Entry 1OXO (X-ray diffraction, 2.30 A resolution); this record covers chains A and B.

Chain A (and B):
Protein: Aspartate aminotransferase
Organism: Gallus gallus
Notes: EC 2.6.1.1; chain B of this document is another copy of the same molecule, construct and numbering; everything in this record applies to it too
UniProt: P00508 (AATM_CHICK); the construct has insertions or renumbered stretches relative to UniProt, so the offset changes along the chain: 3-64 = UniProt 23-84; 66-126 = UniProt 85-145; 133-152 = UniProt 148-167; 154-406 = UniProt 168-420; 1 more segments
Chain sequence (401 residues; row label = number of the first residue in the row; note: 7 numbers in that range are skipped by the numbering (no residue carries them; nothing is unmodelled there)):
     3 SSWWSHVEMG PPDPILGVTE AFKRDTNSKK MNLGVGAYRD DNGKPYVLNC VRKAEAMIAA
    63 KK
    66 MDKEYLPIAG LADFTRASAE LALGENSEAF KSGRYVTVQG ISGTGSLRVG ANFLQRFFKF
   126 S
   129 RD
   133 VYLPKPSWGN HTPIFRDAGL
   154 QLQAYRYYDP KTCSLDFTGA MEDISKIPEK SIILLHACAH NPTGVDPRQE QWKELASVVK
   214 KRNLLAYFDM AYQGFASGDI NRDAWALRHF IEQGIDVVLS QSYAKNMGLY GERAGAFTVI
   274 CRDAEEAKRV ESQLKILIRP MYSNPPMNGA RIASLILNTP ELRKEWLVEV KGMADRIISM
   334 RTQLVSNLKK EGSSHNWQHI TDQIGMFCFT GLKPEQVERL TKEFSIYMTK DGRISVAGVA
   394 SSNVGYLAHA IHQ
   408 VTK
Construct notes: conflict P47 (Ser67 in P00508)
Ligand contacts:
  - IK2 (4'-deoxy-4'-acetylyamino-pyridoxal-5'-phosphate), molecule 1: Y70, S296, N297
  - IK2, molecule 2: S107, G108, T109, L112, W140, H143, H189, N194, D222, A224, Y225, S255, A257, K258, R266
UniProt features mapped onto this chain:
  - binding site (substrate): G38, W140, N194, R386
  - modified residue: K258 (N6-(pyridoxal phosphate)lysine)

Chain A / chain B interface:
Contacting residue pairs (154; chain A residue first):
  S3(A) - D249(B)  hydrogen bond (backbone-side chain)
  W5(A) - F123(B)  hydrophobic
  W5(A) - F125(B)
  W5(A) - K183(B)
  W5(A) - N216(B)
  W5(A) - L217(B)
  W5(A) - L218(B)
  W5(A) - D249(B)
  W6(A) - F118(B)  hydrophobic
  W6(A) - L119(B)  hydrophobic
  W6(A) - F123(B)  hydrophobic
  W6(A) - V272(B)
  W6(A) - I273(B)
  W6(A) - E279(B)
  W6(A) - R282(B)  hydrogen bond (backbone-side chain)
  W6(A) - V283(B)  hydrophobic
  S7(A) - E279(B)  hydrogen bond (backbone-side chain)
  S7(A) - R282(B)  hydrogen bond (backbone-side chain)
  H8(A) - F122(B)  hydrogen bond (side chain-backbone)
  H8(A) - K124(B)
  V9(A) - R282(B)  hydrogen bond (backbone-side chain)
  V9(A) - Q286(B)
  E10(A) - Q286(B)  hydrogen bond (backbone-side chain)
  M11(A) - K281(B)
  M11(A) - R282(B)
  M11(A) - S285(B)
  M11(A) - Q286(B)
  G12(A) - S285(B)  hydrogen bond (backbone-side chain)
  G12(A) - Q286(B)
  G12(A) - I289(B)
  P13(A) - I289(B)
  A39(A) - E69(B)
  R41(A) - E69(B)  salt bridge
  P47(A) - E69(B)
  V49(A) - M66(B)
  V49(A) - D67(B)
  V53(A) - K68(B)
  R54(A) - K64(B)
  R54(A) - M66(B)  hydrogen bond (side chain-backbone)
  E57(A) - K68(B)  salt bridge
  K64(A) - R54(B)  hydrogen bond (backbone-side chain)
  M66(A) - V49(B)
  M66(A) - R54(B)  hydrogen bond (backbone-side chain)
  D67(A) - V49(B)
  K68(A) - V53(B)
  K68(A) - E57(B)  salt bridge
  K68(A) - G261(B)
  K68(A) - Y263(B)
  K68(A) - G264(B)  hydrogen bond (backbone-backbone)
  K68(A) - E265(B)  salt bridge
  E69(A) - A39(B)
  E69(A) - R41(B)  salt bridge
  E69(A) - P47(B)
  E69(A) - G264(B)
  Y70(A) - A257(B)
  Y70(A) - K258(B)  hydrogen bond
  Y70(A) - Y263(B)
  Y70(A) - R266(B)
  I106(A) - I106(B)  hydrophobic
  I106(A) - Y295(B)  hydrophobic
  T109(A) - R292(B)
  T109(A) - Y295(B)
  T109(A) - S296(B)  hydrogen bond
  G110(A) - M294(B)
  R113(A) - P293(B)  hydrogen bond (side chain-backbone)
  R113(A) - M294(B)
  F118(A) - W6(B)  hydrophobic
  L119(A) - W6(B)  hydrophobic
  R121(A) - D149(B)  salt bridge
  F122(A) - H8(B)  hydrogen bond (backbone-side chain)
  F122(A) - V9(B)  hydrophobic
  F123(A) - W5(B)  hydrophobic
  F123(A) - W6(B)  hydrophobic
  K124(A) - H8(B)
  F125(A) - W5(B)
  N142(A) - R292(B)  hydrogen bond (side chain-backbone)
  N142(A) - P293(B)
  N142(A) - S296(B)
  P145(A) - P293(B)  hydrophobic
  I146(A) - P293(B)
  D149(A) - R121(B)  salt bridge
  D149(A) - P293(B)
  K183(A) - W5(B)
  N216(A) - W5(B)
  L217(A) - W5(B)
  L218(A) - W5(B)
  G247(A) - S3(B)
  D249(A) - S3(B)  hydrogen bond
  D249(A) - W5(B)
  A257(A) - Y70(B)
  K258(A) - Y70(B)  hydrogen bond
  G261(A) - K68(B)
  Y263(A) - K68(B)
  Y263(A) - E69(B)
  Y263(A) - Y70(B)
  G264(A) - K68(B)  hydrogen bond (backbone-backbone)
  G264(A) - E69(B)
  G264(A) - P298(B)
  G264(A) - P299(B)
  G264(A) - M300(B)  hydrogen bond (backbone-backbone)
  E265(A) - K68(B)  salt bridge
  E265(A) - P299(B)
  E265(A) - N301(B)
  R266(A) - Y70(B)
  R266(A) - Y295(B)  hydrogen bond (side chain-backbone)
  R266(A) - S296(B)
  R266(A) - N297(B)  hydrogen bond (side chain-backbone)
  R266(A) - P298(B)
  R266(A) - P299(B)
  V272(A) - W6(B)
  I273(A) - W6(B)
  E279(A) - W6(B)
  E279(A) - S7(B)  hydrogen bond (side chain-backbone)
  R282(A) - W6(B)  hydrogen bond (side chain-backbone)
  R282(A) - S7(B)  hydrogen bond (side chain-backbone)
  R282(A) - V9(B)  hydrogen bond (side chain-backbone)
  R282(A) - E10(B)
  V283(A) - W6(B)  hydrophobic
  S285(A) - E10(B)
  S285(A) - M11(B)
  S285(A) - G12(B)  hydrogen bond (side chain-backbone)
  Q286(A) - V9(B)
  Q286(A) - E10(B)  hydrogen bond (side chain-backbone)
  Q286(A) - M11(B)
  Q286(A) - G12(B)
  I289(A) - G12(B)
  I289(A) - P13(B)
  R292(A) - D15(B)  salt bridge
  R292(A) - T109(B)
  R292(A) - N142(B)  hydrogen bond (backbone-side chain)
  P293(A) - R113(B)  hydrogen bond (backbone-side chain)
  P293(A) - N142(B)
  P293(A) - P145(B)  hydrophobic
  P293(A) - I146(B)
  P293(A) - D149(B)
  M294(A) - T109(B)
  M294(A) - G110(B)
  M294(A) - R113(B)
  Y295(A) - I106(B)  hydrophobic
  Y295(A) - T109(B)
  Y295(A) - G110(B)
  Y295(A) - R266(B)  hydrogen bond (backbone-side chain)
  S296(A) - T109(B)  hydrogen bond
  S296(A) - R266(B)
  N297(A) - R266(B)  hydrogen bond (backbone-side chain)
  P298(A) - G264(B)
  P298(A) - R266(B)
  P299(A) - G264(B)
  P299(A) - E265(B)
  P299(A) - R266(B)
  P299(A) - P299(B)  hydrophobic
  M300(A) - G264(B)  hydrogen bond (backbone-backbone)
  N301(A) - E265(B)
  N301(A) - N301(B)
Other interface residues (no listed pair), chain A (79 interface residues in all): D15, G38, Y48, W140, V251, L262, C274, K281, L290, I305
Other interface residues (no listed pair), chain B (75 interface residues in all): G38, G247, V251, L262, C274

Overview:
79 residues of chain A and 75 residues of chain B are in contact, with 35 hydrogen bonds and 9 salt bridges.
Among the polar pairs are R41(A)-E69(B), E57(A)-K68(B) and K68(A)-E265(B). Ligands of chain A: compound IK2.
UniProt lists 4 substrate-binding residues on chain A.
Both chains are Aspartate aminotransferase (Gallus gallus). Entry 1OXO (Aspartate aminotransferase, H-asp
complex, open conformation) was determined by X-ray diffraction (same publication as 1OXP).
